6W2E - chains N and h of the 19 polymer chains in the assembly; structure by electron microscopy, 4.40 A resolution (low resolution: residue-level contacts below are approximate; hydrogen-bond / salt-bridge calls are withheld).

[Chain N]
Molecule: Major capsid protein
From: Epstein-Barr virus (strain B95-8)
UniProt: P03226 (MCP_EBVB9); residues 1-1381 here = UniProt positions 1-1381
Chain sequence (1381 residues; row label = number of the first residue in the row):
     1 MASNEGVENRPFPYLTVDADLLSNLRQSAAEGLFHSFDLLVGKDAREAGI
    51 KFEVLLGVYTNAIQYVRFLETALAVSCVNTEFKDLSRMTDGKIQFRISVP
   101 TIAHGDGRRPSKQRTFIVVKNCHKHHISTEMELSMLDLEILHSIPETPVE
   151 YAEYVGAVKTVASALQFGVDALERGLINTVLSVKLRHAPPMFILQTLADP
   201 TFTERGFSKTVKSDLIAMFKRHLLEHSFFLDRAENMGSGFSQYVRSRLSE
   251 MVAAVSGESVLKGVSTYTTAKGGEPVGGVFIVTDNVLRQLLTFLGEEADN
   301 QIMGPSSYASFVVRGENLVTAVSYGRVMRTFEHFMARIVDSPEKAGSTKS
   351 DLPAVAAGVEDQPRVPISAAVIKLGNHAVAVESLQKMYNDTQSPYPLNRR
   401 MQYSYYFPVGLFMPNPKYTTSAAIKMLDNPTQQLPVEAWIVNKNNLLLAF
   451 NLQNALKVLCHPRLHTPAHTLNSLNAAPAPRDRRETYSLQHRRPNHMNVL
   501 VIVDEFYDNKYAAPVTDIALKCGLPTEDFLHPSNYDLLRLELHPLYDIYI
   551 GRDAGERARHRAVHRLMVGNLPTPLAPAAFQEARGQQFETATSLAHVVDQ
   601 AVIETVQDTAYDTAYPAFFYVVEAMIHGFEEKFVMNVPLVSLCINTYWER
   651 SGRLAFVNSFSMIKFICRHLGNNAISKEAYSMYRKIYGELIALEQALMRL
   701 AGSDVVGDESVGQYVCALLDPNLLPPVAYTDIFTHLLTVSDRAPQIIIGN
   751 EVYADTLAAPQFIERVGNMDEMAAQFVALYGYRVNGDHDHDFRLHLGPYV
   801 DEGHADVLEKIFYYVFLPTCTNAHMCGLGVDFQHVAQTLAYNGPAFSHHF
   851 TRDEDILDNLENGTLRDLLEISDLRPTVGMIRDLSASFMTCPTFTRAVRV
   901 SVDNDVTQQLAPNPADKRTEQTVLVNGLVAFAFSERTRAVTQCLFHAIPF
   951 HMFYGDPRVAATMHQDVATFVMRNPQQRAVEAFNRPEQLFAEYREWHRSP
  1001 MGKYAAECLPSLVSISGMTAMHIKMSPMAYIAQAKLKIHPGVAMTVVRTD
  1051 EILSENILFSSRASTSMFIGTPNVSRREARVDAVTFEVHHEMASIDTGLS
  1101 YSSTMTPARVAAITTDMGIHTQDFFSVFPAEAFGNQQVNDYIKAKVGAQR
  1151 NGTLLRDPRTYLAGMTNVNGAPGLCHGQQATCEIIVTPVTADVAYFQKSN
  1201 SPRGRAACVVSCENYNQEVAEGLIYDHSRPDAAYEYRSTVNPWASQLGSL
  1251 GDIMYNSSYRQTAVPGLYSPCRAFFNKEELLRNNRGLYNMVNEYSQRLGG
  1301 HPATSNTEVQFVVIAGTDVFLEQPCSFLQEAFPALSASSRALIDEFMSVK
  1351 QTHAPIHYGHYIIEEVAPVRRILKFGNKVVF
Unresolved in the structure: 1150-1168

[Chain h]
Molecule: Triplex capsid protein 1
From: Epstein-Barr virus (strain B95-8)
UniProt: P03187 (TRX1_EBVB9); residues 1-364 here = UniProt positions 1-364
Chain sequence (364 residues; numbered 1 to 364; the number before each row is that of its first residue):
     1 MKVQGSVDRRRLQRRIAGLLPPPARRLNISRGSEFTRDVRGLVEEHAQAS
    51 SLSAAAVWRAGLLAPGEVAVAGGGSGGGSFSWSGWRPPVFGDFLIHASSF
   101 NNAEATGTPLFQFKQSDPFSGVDAVFTPLSLFILMNHGRGVAARVEAGGG
   151 LTRMANLLYDSPATLADLVPDFGRLVADRRFHNFITPVGPLVENIKSTYL
   201 NKITTVVHGPVVSKAIPRSTVKVTVPQEAFVDLDAWLSGGAGGGGGVCFV
   251 GGLGLQPCPADARLYVALTYEEAGPRFTFFQSSRGHCQIMNILRIYYSPS
   301 IMHRYAVVQPLHIEELTFGAVACLGTFSATDGWRRSAFNYRGSSLPVVEI
   351 DSFYSNVSDWEVIL
Unresolved in the structure: 137-148, 239-254

[How chain N and chain h interact]
Residue-residue contacts - 41 pairs, chain N then chain h:
  Met135(N) with Glu45(h); Trp85(h)
  Leu136(N) with Arg218(h); Thr220(h)
  Leu138(N) with Val43(h); Glu44(h); Glu45(h); His46(h)
  Glu139(N) with Glu45(h); Ala47(h); Arg218(h)
  Leu141(N) with Val43(h); Glu44(h)
  His142(N) with Glu44(h)
  Ile144(N) with Arg59(h)
  Val161(N) with Val43(h)
  Leu165(N) with Glu34(h)
  Gln166(N) with Glu34(h)
  Val169(N) with Glu34(h)
  Glu173(N) with Arg31(h)
  Thr1071(N) with Asn28(h)
  Pro1072(N) with Asn28(h); Ile29(h)
  Asn1073(N) with Asn28(h)
  Val1074(N) with Arg26(h); Leu27(h); Ile29(h)
  Arg1076(N) with Leu42(h); Trp82(h)
  Glu1078(N) with Ala260(h)
  Arg1080(N) with Trp85(h); Asp261(h); Ser328(h)
  Val1081(N) with Trp85(h); Pro210(h); Ser352(h); Phe353(h)
  Asp1082(N) with Thr220(h); Val221(h); Ser352(h)
  Val1084(N) with Glu45(h)
Also at the interface, not in a pair above, chain N (23 interface residues in all): Ser1075
Also at the interface, not in a pair above, chain h (31 interface residues in all): Ala24, Phe35, Val39, Arg40, Ala71, Ser83, Tyr354

[In short]
The interface between chain N and chain h involves 23 residues on one side and 31 on the other.
Chain N is Major capsid protein and chain h is Triplex capsid protein 1, both from Epstein-Barr virus (strain
B95-8); the structure, Structures of Capsid and Capsid-Associated Tegument Complex inside the Epstein-Barr
Virus, was determined by electron microscopy (same publication as 6W19 and 6W2D).
